9GI1 - chains Pc and b of the 21 polymer chains in the assembly; structure by electron microscopy, 3.00 A resolution.

[Chain Pc]
Molecule: ATP-dependent Clp protease proteolytic subunit
From: Staphylococcus aureus
Notes: EC 3.4.21.92
Reference sequence: Q2G036 (CLPP_STAA8); residues 1-195 here = UniProt positions 1-195
Amino-acid sequence (195 residues; numbered 1 to 195; the number before each row is that of its first residue):
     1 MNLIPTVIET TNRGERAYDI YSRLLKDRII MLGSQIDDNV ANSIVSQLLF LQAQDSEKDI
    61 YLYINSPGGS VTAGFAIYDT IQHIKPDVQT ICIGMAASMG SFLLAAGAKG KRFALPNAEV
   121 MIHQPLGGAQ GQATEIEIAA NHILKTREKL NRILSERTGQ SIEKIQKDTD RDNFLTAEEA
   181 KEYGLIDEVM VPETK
Unresolved in the structure: 1-3, 193-195
Curated features (UniProtKB/Swiss-Prot):
  - active site: S98 (Nucleophile), H123

[Chain b]
Molecule: ATP-dependent Clp protease ATP-binding subunit ClpC
From: Staphylococcus aureus
Reference sequence: Q2G0P5 (CLPC_STAA8); numbering as in UniProt (aligned over 1-818)
Amino-acid sequence (818 residues; each row starts with the number of its first residue):
     1 MLFGRLTERA QRVLAHAQEE AIRLNHSNIG TEHLLLGLMK EPEGIAAKVL ESFNITEDKV
    61 IEEVEKLIGH GQDHVGTLHY TPRAKKVIEL SMDEARKLHH NFVGTEHILL GLIRENEGVA
   121 ARVFANLDLN ITKARAQVVK ALGNPEMSNK NAQASKSNNT PTLDSLARDL TVIAKDGTLD
   181 PVIGRDKEIT RVIEVLSRRT KNNPVLIGEP GVGKTAIAEG LAQAIVNNEV PETLKDKRVM
   241 SLDMGTVVAG TKYRGEFEER LKKVMEEIQQ AGNVILFIDE LHTLVGAGGA EGAIDASNIL
   301 KPALARGELQ CIGATTLDEY RKNIEKDAAL ERRFQPVQVD EPSVVDTVAI LKGLRDRYEA
   361 HHRINISDEA IEAAVKLSNR YVSDRFLPDK AIDLIDEASS KVRLKSHTTP NNLKEIEQEI
   421 EKVKNEKDAA VHAQEFENAA NLRDKQTKLE KQYEEAKNEW KNAQNGMSTS LSEEDIAEVI
   481 AGWTGIPLTK INETESEKLL SLEDTLHERV IGQKDAVNSI SKAVRRARAG LKDPKRPIGS
   541 FIFLGPTGVG KTELARALAE SMFGDDDAMI RVDMSEFMEK HAVSRLVGAP PGYVGHDDGG
   601 QLTEKVRRKP YSVILFDEIE KAHPDVFNIL LQVLDDGHLT DTKGRTVDFR NTIIIMTSNV
   661 GAQELQDQRF AGFGGSSDGQ DYETIRKTML KELKNSFRPE FLNRVDDIIV FHKLTKEELK
   721 EIVTMMVNKL TNRLSEQNIN IIVTDKAKDK IAEEGYDPEY GARPLIRAIQ KTIEDNLSEL
   781 ILDGNQIEGK KVTVDHDGKE FKYDIAEQTS ETKTPSQA
Unresolved in the structure: 1-157, 407-467, 675-681, 807-818
Metal / ion sites: Mg2+ site 1: T215, D279, E280 (together with ATP-gamma-S); Mg2+ site 2: D635 (together with ATP-gamma-S) (shared with 1 residue of chain c)
Small-molecule neighbours:
  - ADP (adenosine-5'-diphosphate): R509, V510, I511, Q513, T547, G548, V549, G550, K551, T552, E553, D617, N659, L714, I722, M725, M726, A762, R763, I766
  - ATP-gamma-S (AGS; phosphothiophosphoric acid-adenylate ester), molecule 1: D180, P181, V182, I183, R185, E209, P210, G211, V212, G213, K214, T215, A216, D279, E280, T316, I350, L354, P388, I392
  - ATP-gamma-S (AGS), molecule 2: R306, A329, R332, R333
  - ATP-gamma-S (AGS), molecule 3: D635, E700, R704
Curated features (UniProtKB/Swiss-Prot):
  - binding site (ATP): G208 to T215, G545 to T552

[Chain Pc / chain b interface]
Residue-residue contacts (19):
  E9(Pc) - D667(b)
  T10(Pc) - E664(b)
  T10(Pc) - D667(b)
  T11(Pc) - E664(b)
  N12(Pc) - E620(b)
  N12(Pc) - S696(b)
  R13(Pc) - E692(b)  salt bridge
  R13(Pc) - N695(b)  hydrogen bond (side chain-backbone)
  R23(Pc) - D667(b)
  R23(Pc) - R669(b)  hydrogen bond (side chain-backbone)
  K26(Pc) - D667(b)  hydrogen bond (side chain-backbone)
  D27(Pc) - R669(b)
  D27(Pc) - F670(b)
  D27(Pc) - A671(b)  hydrogen bond (side chain-backbone)
  I29(Pc) - F670(b)  hydrophobic
  I29(Pc) - A671(b)
  Y63(Pc) - G672(b)
  Y63(Pc) - F673(b)  hydrogen bond (side chain-backbone)
  I93(Pc) - F673(b)  hydrophobic
Also at the interface, not in a pair above, chain Pc (15 interface residues in all): Y61, I91, L115, M190

[In short]
15 residues of chain Pc face 11 of chain b across their interface, with 5 hydrogen bonds and 1 salt bridge.
Polar contacts include R13(Pc)-E692(b), R13(Pc)-N695(b) and R23(Pc)-R669(b). Bound to chain b: 3 copies of
ATP-gamma-S and ADP.
Here chain Pc is ATP-dependent Clp protease proteolytic subunit and chain b is ATP-dependent Clp protease
ATP-binding subunit ClpC, both from Staphylococcus aureus. Entry 9GI1 (Structure of the S.aureus
MecA/ClpC/ClpP degradation system) was determined by electron microscopy.
